PDB entry 7SR6 | X-ray diffraction, 2.62 A resolution | chains A and B of the 4 polymer chains in the assembly

# Chain A (and B)
Molecule: Polymerase
Organism: Homo sapiens
Notes: chain B of this document is another copy of the same molecule, construct and numbering; everything in this record applies to it too
Reference sequence: V9H0F6 (V9H0F6_HUMAN); numbering as in UniProt (aligned over 1-596)
Chain sequence (618 residues; numbered -21 to 596; the number before each row is that of its first residue; numbers below 1 keep their minus sign (Met-21 is residue -21)):
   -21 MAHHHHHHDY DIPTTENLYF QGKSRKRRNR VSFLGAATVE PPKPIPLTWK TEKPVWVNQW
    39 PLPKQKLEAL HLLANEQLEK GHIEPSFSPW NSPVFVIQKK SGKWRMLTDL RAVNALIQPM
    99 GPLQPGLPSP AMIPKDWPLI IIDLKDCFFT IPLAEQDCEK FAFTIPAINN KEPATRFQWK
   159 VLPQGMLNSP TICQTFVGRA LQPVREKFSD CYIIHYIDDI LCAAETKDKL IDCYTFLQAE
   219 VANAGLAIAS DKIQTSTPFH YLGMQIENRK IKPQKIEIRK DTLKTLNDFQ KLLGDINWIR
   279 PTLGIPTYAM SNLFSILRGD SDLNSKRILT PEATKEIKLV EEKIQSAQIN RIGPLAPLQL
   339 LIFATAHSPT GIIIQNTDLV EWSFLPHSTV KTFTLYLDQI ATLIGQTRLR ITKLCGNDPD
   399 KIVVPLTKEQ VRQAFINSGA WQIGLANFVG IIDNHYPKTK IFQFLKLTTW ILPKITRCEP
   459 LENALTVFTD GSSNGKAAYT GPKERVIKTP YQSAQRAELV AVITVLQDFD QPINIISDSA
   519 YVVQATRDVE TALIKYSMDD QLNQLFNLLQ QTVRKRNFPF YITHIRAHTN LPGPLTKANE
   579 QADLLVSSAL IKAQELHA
Not modelled in the structure: -21 to 20, 587-596 (chain B: -21 to 19, 452-596)
Sequence notes: initiating methionine (-21); expression tag (-20 to 0)
Cystine bridges: Cys189-Cys211
Metal / ion sites: Mg2+ site 1: Asp121, Leu122, Asp196 (together with 2'-deoxycytidine-5'-triphosphate); K+ near His365 (its only coordinating residue here); Mg2+ site 2: Thr467, Glu496
Ligand contacts:
  - 2'-deoxycytidine-5'-triphosphate (DCP): Lys77, Arg83, Asp121, Leu122, Lys123, Asp124, Cys125, Phe126, Gln162, Ile195, Asp196, Lys230
  - 1,4-diethylene dioxide (DIO), molecule 1: Pro112, Trp115, Ser187, Asp188, Cys189, Tyr190, Pro332
  - 1,4-diethylene dioxide (DIO), molecule 2: Ala344, His345, Tyr374, Thr446, Trp448, Thr529, Ala530, Leu531, Arg552
  - 1,4-diethylene dioxide (DIO), molecule 3: Val402, Leu404, Thr405, Lys406, Val409, Ile430, Asp431, Asn432
  - 1,4-diethylene dioxide (DIO), molecule 4: Gly417, Gln420, Ile421
  - 1,4-diethylene dioxide (DIO), molecule 5: Lys452, Ile453, Arg455, Asn555, Phe556, Pro557
  - 1,4-diethylene dioxide (DIO), molecule 6: Pro488, Tyr489, Leu546
From the paper describing this entry:
  - Mg2+ coordination: Asp121, Asp196
  - catalytic residues: Asp121, Asp196, Asp197
  - binding site for dTTP: Lys77, Arg83, Cys125, Gln162, Lys230
  - binding site for the 21-nt DNA strand: Ile195, Trp276
  - binding site for the 24-nt DNA strand: Trp38, Phe73, Ile75, Leu85, Gly163, Pro168
  - specificity-determining residues: Phe126 (citing earlier work)

# Interface between chain A and chain B
Contacting residue pairs (86; chain A residue first):
  Ile23(A) - Phe65(B)  hydrophobic
  Gln96(A) - Pro67(B)
  Gln96(A) - Glu137(B)
  Pro97(A) - Pro67(B)
  Met98(A) - Phe65(B)
  Met98(A) - Ser66(B)
  Gly99(A) - Trp34(B)
  Gly99(A) - Phe65(B)  hydrogen bond (backbone-backbone)
  Gly99(A) - Ser66(B)  hydrogen bond (backbone-backbone)
  Gly99(A) - Arg154(B)
  Pro100(A) - Trp34(B)
  Leu101(A) - Pro151(B)
  Leu101(A) - Ala152(B)  hydrogen bond (backbone-backbone)
  Leu101(A) - Arg154(B)
  Gln102(A) - Asn148(B)  hydrogen bond (side chain-backbone)
  Pro103(A) - Asn148(B)  hydrogen bond (backbone-side chain)
  Gly104(A) - Asn148(B)  hydrogen bond (backbone-side chain)
  Pro106(A) - Asn147(B)
  Pro106(A) - Asn148(B)
  Ser107(A) - Asn147(B)  hydrogen bond (backbone-side chain)
  Met110(A) - Asn147(B)
  Thr169(A) - Phe65(B)
  Gln172(A) - Pro151(B)
  Thr173(A) - Phe65(B)
  Arg183(A) - Lys149(B)
  Arg183(A) - Glu150(B)  salt bridge
  Tyr190(A) - Asn147(B)  hydrogen bond
  Tyr190(A) - Lys149(B)
  Ile191(A) - Lys149(B)
  Ile192(A) - Lys149(B)
  His193(A) - Lys149(B)  hydrogen bond (backbone-backbone)
  His193(A) - Pro151(B)
  Gly383(A) - Gln411(B)
  Arg386(A) - Asn415(B)
  Leu387(A) - Pro39(B)
  Thr390(A) - Leu40(B)
  Thr390(A) - Pro41(B)
  Lys391(A) - Pro39(B)
  Lys391(A) - Ile146(B)
  Lys391(A) - Asn147(B)  hydrogen bond (backbone-backbone)
  Lys391(A) - Asn148(B)
  Leu392(A) - Ile146(B)
  Leu392(A) - Asn147(B)
  Gly394(A) - Pro41(B)
  Gly394(A) - Lys42(B)  hydrogen bond (backbone-backbone)
  Phe413(A) - Leu373(B)  hydrophobic
  Gln420(A) - Leu373(B)
  Gln420(A) - Tyr374(B)  hydrogen bond (side chain-backbone)
  Gln420(A) - Leu375(B)  hydrogen bond (side chain-backbone)
  Ile421(A) - Leu404(B)  hydrophobic
  Ile421(A) - Gln408(B)
  Ile421(A) - Gln411(B)
  Ile421(A) - Ala412(B)
  Ile421(A) - Asn415(B)  hydrogen bond (backbone-side chain)
  Gly422(A) - Asn415(B)
  Ala424(A) - Asn415(B)
  Asn425(A) - Asn415(B)
  Asn425(A) - Gly417(B)
  Pro458(A) - Leu301(B)  hydrophobic
  Pro458(A) - Asn302(B)
  Leu459(A) - Asn302(B)
  Asn461(A) - Asp300(B)
  Ile514(A) - Leu301(B)  hydrophobic
  Tyr559(A) - Asn265(B)  hydrogen bond
  Thr561(A) - Asn265(B)
  Arg564(A) - Gly272(B)  hydrogen bond (side chain-backbone)
  Arg564(A) - Asp273(B)  salt bridge
  Arg564(A) - Trp276(B)
  Arg564(A) - Leu445(B)
  Thr567(A) - Asn275(B)  hydrogen bond (backbone-side chain)
  Leu569(A) - Leu271(B)
  Leu569(A) - Gly272(B)
  Leu569(A) - Phe292(B)  hydrophobic
  Pro570(A) - Phe292(B)
  Pro570(A) - Leu295(B)
  Pro570(A) - Arg296(B)
  Gly571(A) - Leu295(B)
  Gly571(A) - Arg296(B)
  Pro572(A) - Leu295(B)
  Pro572(A) - Gly297(B)
  Pro572(A) - Ser299(B)
  Leu573(A) - Leu264(B)  hydrophobic
  Leu573(A) - Gln268(B)
  Leu573(A) - Ser299(B)
  Leu573(A) - Leu301(B)  hydrophobic
  Thr574(A) - Gln268(B)
Other interface residues (no listed pair), chain A (55 interface residues in all): Gln384, Cys393, Asn395, Glu460, Thr464, Asn512, Ile563
Other interface residues (no listed pair), chain B (49 interface residues in all): Trp38, Asp298, Arg305, Thr372, Ile414, Ser416

# In short
55 residues of chain A face 49 of chain B across their interface, with 17 hydrogen bonds and 2 salt bridges.
Among the polar pairs are Arg183(A)-Glu150(B), Arg564(A)-Asp273(B) and Gln102(A)-Asn148(B). The paper reports
catalytic residues Asp121(A), Asp196(A) and Asp197(A); a binding site for the 24-nt DNA strand at Trp38(A),
Phe73(A) and Ile75(A) among others.
Chain A and chain B are both Polymerase (Homo sapiens); the structure, Human Endogenous Retrovirus (HERV-K)
reverse transcriptase ternary complex with dsDNA template Primer and dNTP, was determined by X-ray
diffraction.
